8TQK - chains F and C of the 9 polymer chains in the assembly; structure by electron microscopy, 3.20 A resolution.

# Chain F
Molecule: Heavy chain Fab rPIV3-18
Organism: Homo sapiens
Notes: antibody fragment or engineered binder
Sequence (224 residues; each row starts with the number of its first residue; a row labelled like 82A-82C holds insertion residues (82A, then the next letters in order)):
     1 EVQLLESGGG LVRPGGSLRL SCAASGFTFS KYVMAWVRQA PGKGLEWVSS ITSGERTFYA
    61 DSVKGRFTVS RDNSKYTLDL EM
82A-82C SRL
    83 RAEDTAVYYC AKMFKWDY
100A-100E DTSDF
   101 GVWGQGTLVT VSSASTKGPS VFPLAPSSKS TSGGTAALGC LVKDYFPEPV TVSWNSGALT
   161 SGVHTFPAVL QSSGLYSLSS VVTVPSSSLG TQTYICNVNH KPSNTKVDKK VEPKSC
Not modelled in the structure: 1, 110-216
Disulfide bonds: Cys22-Cys92

# Chain C
Molecule: Fusion glycoprotein F0
Organism: Human respirovirus 3
UniProt: A0A059QA82 (A0A059QA82_9MONO); residues 19-481 here = UniProt positions 19-481
Sequence (516 residues; numbered 19 to 534; the number before each row is that of its first residue):
    19 QIDITKLQHV GVLVNSPKGM KISQNFETRY LILSLIPKIE DSNSCGDQQI KQYKRLLDRL
    79 IIPLYDGLKL QKDVIVTNQE SNENTDPRTE RFFGGVIGTI ALGVATSAQI TAAVALVEAK
   139 QAKSDIEKLK EAIRDTNKAV QSVCSSVGNC IVAIKSVQDY VNKEIVPSIA RLGCEAAGLQ
   199 LGIALTQHYS ELTNCFGDNI GSLQEKGIKL QCIASLYRTN ITEIFTTSTV DKYDIYDLLF
   259 TESIKVRVID VDLNDYSITL QVRLPLLTRL LNTQIYKVDS ISYNIQNREW YIPLPSHIMT
   319 KGAFLGGADV KECIEAFSSY ICPSDPGFVL NHEMESCLSG NISQCPRTTV TSDIVPRYAF
   379 VNGGVVANCI TTTCTCNGIG NRINQPPDQG VKIITHKECN TIGINGMLFN TNKEGTLAFY
   439 TPDDITLNNS VALDPIDISI ELNKVKSDLE ESKEWYRRSN QKLSAIEDKI EEILSKIYHI
   499 ENEIARIKKL IGEAPGSENL YFQGGSGSHH HHHHHH
Not modelled in the structure: 96-113, 164-166, 216-224, 414, 438-442, 473-534
Differences from the reference sequence: engineered mutation Cys162 (Gln in A0A059QA82), Cys168 (Leu in A0A059QA82), Cys213 (Ile in A0A059QA82), Cys230 (Gly in A0A059QA82), Val463 (Ala in A0A059QA82), Tyr474 (Ile in A0A059QA82); expression tag (482-534)
Disulfide bonds: Cys63-Cys192, Cys162-Cys168, Cys213-Cys230, Cys331-Cys340, Cys355-Cys363, Cys387-Cys392, Cys394-Cys417

# Interface between chain F and chain C
Pairs across the interface - 14 pairs, chain F then chain C:
  Thr52(F) - Asp59(C)
  Ser53(F) - Asp59(C)
  Arg56(F) - Asp59(C)  salt bridge
  Phe96(F) - Asn61(C)  hydrogen bond (backbone-side chain)
  Lys97(F) - Asn61(C)
  Lys97(F) - Ser62(C)
  Trp98(F) - Ser60(C)
  Trp98(F) - Asn61(C)  hydrogen bond (backbone-backbone)
  Trp98(F) - Ser62(C)  hydrogen bond (backbone-side chain)
  Trp98(F) - Cys63(C)  hydrophobic
  Trp98(F) - Ile187(C)  hydrophobic
  Trp98(F) - Cys192(C)  hydrophobic
  Asp99(F) - Ser62(C)
  Tyr100(F) - Gln66(C)
Also at the interface, not in a pair above, chain F (11 interface residues in all): Val33, Phe58, Met95
Also at the interface, not in a pair above, chain C (11 interface residues in all): Asp65, Val184, Ala188

# Summary
The chain F/chain C interface involves 11 residues from each chain, with 3 hydrogen bonds and 1 salt bridge.
Polar contacts include Arg56(F)-Asp59(C), Phe96(F)-Asn61(C) and Trp98(F)-Ser62(C).
Chain F is Heavy chain Fab rPIV3-18 (Homo sapiens) and chain C is Fusion glycoprotein F0 (Human respirovirus
3); the structure, Human parainfluenza virus type 3 prefusion F trimer in complex with rPIV3-18 Fab, was
determined by electron microscopy (same publication as 8TQI).
